Entry 9F5Z (electron microscopy, 2.39 A resolution); this record covers chains 1F and 1H of the 20 polymer chains in the assembly.

Chain 1F:
Protein: Cytochrome c1
Organism: Chlamydomonas reinhardtii
Notes: EC 1.10.2.2
Reference sequence: Q9FQ96 (Q9FQ96_CHLRE); residue numbers follow UniProt; this construct covers 1-314
Chain sequence (314 residues; numbered 1 to 314; the number before each row is that of its first residue):
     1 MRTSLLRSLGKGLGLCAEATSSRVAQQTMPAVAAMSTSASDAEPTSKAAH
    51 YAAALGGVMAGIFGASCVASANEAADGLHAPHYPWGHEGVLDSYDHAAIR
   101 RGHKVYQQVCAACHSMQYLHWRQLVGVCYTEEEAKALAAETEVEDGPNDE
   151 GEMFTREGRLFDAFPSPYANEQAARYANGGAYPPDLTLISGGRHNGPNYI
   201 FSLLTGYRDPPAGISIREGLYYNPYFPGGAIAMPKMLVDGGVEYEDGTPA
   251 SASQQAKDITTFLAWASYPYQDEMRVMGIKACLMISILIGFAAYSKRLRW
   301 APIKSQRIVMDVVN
Unresolved in the structure: 1-71
Ion coordination: heme c Fe near His114 (its only coordinating residue here)
Residues lining bound ligands:
  - heme c (HEC): Val105, Val109, Cys110, Cys113, His114, Asn178, Ala181, Tyr182, Pro183, Pro184, Leu186, Ile189, Arg193, Tyr199, Ile200, Leu203, Leu204, Phe226, Pro227, Ala230, Ile231, Ala232, Met233, Pro234, Met236, Ile259
  - phosphatidylethanolamine (PTY): Val276, Met277, Lys280, Ala281, Met284, Ile285

Chain 1H:
Protein: Complex III subunit 9
Organism: Chlamydomonas reinhardtii
Reference sequence: A8JC51 (A8JC51_CHLRE); residues 1-60 here = UniProt positions 1-60
Chain sequence (60 residues; numbered 1 to 60; the number before each row is that of its first residue):
     1 MVMRLSEALYQTFFKRSTVYIPMLLVGAYFSNEAIDYAVDKMWTTRNKGK
    51 LFSDIIAERT
Unresolved in the structure: 1
Residues lining bound ligands: phosphatidylcholine (PC7; (7S)-4-hydroxy-N,N,N-trimethyl-9-oxo-7-[(palmitoyloxy)methyl]-3,5,8-trioxa-4-phosphahexacosan-1-aminium 4-oxide): Tyr10, Phe14, Ser17, Tyr20, Ile21, Leu24, Leu25

Chain 1F / chain 1H interface:
Pairs across the interface (34):
  Gly86(1F) - Lys50(1H)  hydrogen bond (backbone-side chain)
  Leu91(1F) - Met42(1H)  hydrophobic
  Leu91(1F) - Trp43(1H)
  Leu91(1F) - Arg46(1H)
  Leu91(1F) - Asn47(1H)  hydrogen bond (backbone-side chain)
  Asp92(1F) - Trp43(1H)
  Asp92(1F) - Arg46(1H)  salt bridge
  Asp92(1F) - Asn47(1H)
  Ser93(1F) - Trp43(1H)
  Ser93(1F) - Asn47(1H)  hydrogen bond (backbone-side chain)
  Ser93(1F) - Lys50(1H)  hydrogen bond (backbone-side chain)
  Ser93(1F) - Leu51(1H)
  Tyr94(1F) - Lys50(1H)
  His96(1F) - Lys50(1H)  hydrogen bond (backbone-backbone)
  His96(1F) - Phe52(1H)
  His96(1F) - Ile55(1H)
  Ala97(1F) - Ile55(1H)
  Arg100(1F) - Arg59(1H)
  Gly126(1F) - Phe52(1H)
  Val127(1F) - Phe52(1H)
  Cys128(1F) - Phe52(1H)
  Tyr129(1F) - Phe52(1H)
  Thr130(1F) - Phe52(1H)
  Thr130(1F) - Ile56(1H)
  Thr130(1F) - Arg59(1H)
  Glu133(1F) - Arg59(1H)  salt bridge
  Glu245(1F) - Arg59(1H)  salt bridge
  Asp272(1F) - Trp43(1H)
  Val276(1F) - Trp43(1H)  hydrophobic
  Ile279(1F) - Val39(1H)  hydrophobic
  Ile279(1F) - Met42(1H)  hydrophobic
  Lys280(1F) - Asn32(1H)  hydrogen bond
  Lys280(1F) - Asp36(1H)  salt bridge
  Leu283(1F) - Ile35(1H)  hydrophobic
Other interface residues (no listed pair), chain 1F (24 interface residues in all): Val90, Asp95, Arg275, Met284

In short:
24 residues of chain 1F and 14 residues of chain 1H are in contact; the contacts include 6 hydrogen bonds and
4 salt bridges. Polar contacts include Asp92(1F)-Arg46(1H), Glu133(1F)-Arg59(1H) and Glu245(1F)-Arg59(1H).
Ligands of chain 1F: heme c and phosphatidylethanolamine. Chain 1H binds phosphatidylcholine.
Chain 1F is Cytochrome c1 and chain 1H is Complex III subunit 9, both from Chlamydomonas reinhardtii; the
structure, Structure of the Chlamydomonas reinhardtii respiratory complex III from respiratory supercomplex,
was determined by electron microscopy together with 9F5X, 9F5Y, 9F60, 9F61 and 9F62 from the same study.
